PDB entry 3X3X | X-ray diffraction, 1.57 A resolution | chain A

Chain A:
Name: Phenylethylamine oxidase
Source organism: Arthrobacter globiformis
Notes: EC 1.4.3.21
UniProtKB: P46881 (PAOX_ARTGO); numbering as in UniProt (aligned over 9-628)
Chain sequence (620 residues; each row starts with the number of its first residue):
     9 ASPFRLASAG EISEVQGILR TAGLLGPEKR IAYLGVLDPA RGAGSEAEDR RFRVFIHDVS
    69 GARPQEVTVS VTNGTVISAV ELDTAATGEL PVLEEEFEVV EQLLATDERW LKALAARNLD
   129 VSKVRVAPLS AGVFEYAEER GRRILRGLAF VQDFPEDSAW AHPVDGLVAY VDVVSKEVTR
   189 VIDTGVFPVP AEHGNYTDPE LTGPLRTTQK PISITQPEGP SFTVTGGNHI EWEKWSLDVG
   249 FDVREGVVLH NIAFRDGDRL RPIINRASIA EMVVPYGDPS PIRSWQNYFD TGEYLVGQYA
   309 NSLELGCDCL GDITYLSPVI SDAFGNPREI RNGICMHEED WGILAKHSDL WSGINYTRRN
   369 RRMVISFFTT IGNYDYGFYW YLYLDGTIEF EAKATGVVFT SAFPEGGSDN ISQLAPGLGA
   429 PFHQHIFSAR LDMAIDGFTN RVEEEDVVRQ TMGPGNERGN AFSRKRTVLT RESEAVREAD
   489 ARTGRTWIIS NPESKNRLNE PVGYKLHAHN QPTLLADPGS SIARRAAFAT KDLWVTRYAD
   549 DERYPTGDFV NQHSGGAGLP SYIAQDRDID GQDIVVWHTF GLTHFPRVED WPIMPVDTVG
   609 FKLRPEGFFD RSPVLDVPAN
Modified positions: Tyr382 (3-amino-6-hydroxy-tyrosine; TYQ)
Disulfides: Cys317-Cys343
Bound ions: Na+ site 1: Ala93, Ala94, Ser562 (shared with 2 residues of chain B); Cu ion: His431, His433, His592; Na+ site 2: Asp440, Met441, Asp581, Ile582
Ligand contacts: 2-phenyl-ethanol (PEL): Phe105, Ala135, Pro136, Leu137, Trp168, Tyr296, Asp298, Tyr302, Ile379, Gly380, Asn381, Tyr382, Phe407
Curated features (UniProtKB/Swiss-Prot):
  - active site: Asp298 (Proton acceptor)
  - binding site (substrate): Tyr296 to Tyr307, Ile379 to Asn381, Asp383, Tyr384
  - binding site (Cu cation): His431, His433, His592
From the paper describing this entry:
  - Cu ion coordination: His431, His433, His592
  - catalytic residues: Asp298 (citing earlier work)
  - conformationally variable residues (side-chain flip): Tyr296, Met602

In short:
Bound to chain A: 2-phenyl-ethanol. Ala93, Ala94 and Ser562 form the Na+ site 1. His431, His433 and His592
coordinate a Cu ion ion. From UniProt: active-site residue Asp298, 17 substrate-binding residues and 3 Cu
cation-binding residues. The paper reports the catalytic residue Asp298; Cu ion coordination by His431, His433
and His592.
Chain A is Phenylethylamine oxidase (Arthrobacter globiformis); the structure, Copper amine oxidase from
Arthrobacter globiformis anaerobically reduced by phenylethylamine, was determined by X-ray diffraction,
deposited together with 3X3Y, 3X3Z, 3X40, 3X41 and 3X42.
